8JCC - chains H and J of the 10 polymer chains in the assembly; structure by electron microscopy, 3.42 A resolution.

== Chain H ==
Protein: Histone H2B type W-T
Source organism: Homo sapiens
Reference sequence: Q7Z2G1 (H2BWT_HUMAN); residues 1-152 here correspond to UniProt positions 24-175 (UniProt number = residue number + 23)
Amino-acid sequence (152 residues; each row starts with the number of its first residue):
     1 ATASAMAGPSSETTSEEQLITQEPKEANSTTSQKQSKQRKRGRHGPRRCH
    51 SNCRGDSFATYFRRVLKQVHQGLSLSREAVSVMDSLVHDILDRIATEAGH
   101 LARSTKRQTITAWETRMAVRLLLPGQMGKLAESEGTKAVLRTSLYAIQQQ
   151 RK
Disordered / not traced: 1-54, 149-152

== Chain J ==
Molecule: 147-nt DNA strand
Sequence (147 nucleotides; numbered -73 to 73; the number before each row is that of its first residue; numbers below 1 keep their minus sign (DA-73 is residue -73)):
   -73 ATCGAGAATCCCGGTGCCGAGGCCGCTCAATTGGTCGTAGACAGCTCTAG
   -23 CACCGCTTAAACGCACGTACGCGCTGTCCCCCGCGTTTTAACCGCCAAGG
    27 GGATTACTCCCTAGTCTCCAGGCACGTGTCAGATATATACATCCGAT
Disordered / not traced: -73 to -62, 55-73

== Chain H / chain J interface ==
Residue-residue contacts - 13 pairs, chain H then chain J:
  Arg63(H) with DG-53(J), salt bridge to the phosphate
  Ser74(H) with DA-54(J), phosphate contact; DG-53(J), phosphate contact
  Leu75(H) with DA-54(J), sugar contact; DG-53(J), phosphate contact
  Ser76(H) with DA-54(J), phosphate contact
  Arg77(H) with DG-55(J), hydrogen bond to the phosphate; DA-54(J), salt bridge to the phosphate
  Arg107(H) with DG-34(J), phosphate contact; DA-33(J), salt bridge to the phosphate
  Gln108(H) with DA-35(J), phosphate contact; DG-34(J), hydrogen bond to the phosphate
  Thr109(H) with DG-34(J), hydrogen bond to the phosphate
Other interface residues (no listed pair), chain H (10 interface residues in all): Lys67, Lys106
Other interface residues (no listed pair), chain J (7 interface residues in all): DG-52

== Summary ==
10 residues of chain H and 7 residues of chain J are in contact; the contacts include 3 hydrogen bonds and 3
salt bridges. Polar contacts include Arg77(H)-DG-55(J), Gln108(H)-DG-34(J) and Thr109(H)-DG-34(J).
Chain H is Histone H2B type W-T (Homo sapiens) and chain J is a 147-nt DNA strand; the structure, Human
histone H2B variant H2BFWT Cryo-EM structure with 601 DNA sequence, was determined by electron microscopy,
deposited together with 8JBX and 8JCD.
